Entry 9CM1 (electron microscopy, 3.50 A resolution); this record covers chains 7 and Y of the 60 polymer chains in the assembly.

[Chain 7 (and Y)]
Protein: Phosphosulfolactate synthase
From: Escherichia coli
Notes: chain Y of this document is another copy of the same molecule, construct and numbering; everything in this record applies to it too
Reference sequence: Q57703 (PSLS_METJA); residues 1-251 here = UniProt positions 1-251
Sequence (259 residues; each row starts with the number of its first residue):
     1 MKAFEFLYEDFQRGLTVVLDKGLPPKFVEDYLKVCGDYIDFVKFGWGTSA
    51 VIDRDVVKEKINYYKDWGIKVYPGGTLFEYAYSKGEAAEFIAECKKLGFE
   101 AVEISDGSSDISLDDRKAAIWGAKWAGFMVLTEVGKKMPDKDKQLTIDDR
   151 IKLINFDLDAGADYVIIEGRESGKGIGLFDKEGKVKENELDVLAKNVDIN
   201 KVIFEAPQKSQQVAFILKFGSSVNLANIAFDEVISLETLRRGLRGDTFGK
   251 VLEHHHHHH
Unresolved in the structure: 137-143, 170-176, 252-259
Differences from the reference sequence: conflict Glu86 (Lys in Q57703), Ala87 (Phe in Q57703), Ala88 (Asp in Q57703), Ile91 (Leu in Q57703), Ala92 (Asn in Q57703), Lys95 (Glu in Q57703), Asp114 (Glu in Q57703), Asp115 (Glu in Q57703), Ala118 (Asn in Q57703), Trp121 (Lys in Q57703), Gly122 (Arg in Q57703), Trp125 (Asp in Q57703), Ala126 (Asn in Q57703); expression tag (252-259)

[How chain 7 and chain Y interact]
Residue-residue contacts (31; chain 7 residue first):
  Phe78(7) - Trp125(Y)  hydrophobic
  Tyr82(7) - Trp121(Y)  hydrophobic
  Ala87(7) - Trp125(Y)  hydrophobic
  Ala88(7) - Trp125(Y)
  Ile91(7) - Trp125(Y)
  Asp114(7) - Asp114(Y)
  Asp114(7) - Lys117(Y)  salt bridge
  Asp115(7) - Lys117(Y)  salt bridge
  Asp115(7) - Trp121(Y)
  Lys117(7) - Asp114(Y)  salt bridge
  Lys117(7) - Asp115(Y)  salt bridge
  Ala118(7) - Ala118(Y)  hydrophobic
  Ala118(7) - Trp121(Y)  hydrophobic
  Ala119(7) - Trp121(Y)
  Ala119(7) - Trp125(Y)
  Trp121(7) - Tyr82(Y)  hydrophobic
  Trp121(7) - Asp115(Y)
  Trp121(7) - Ala118(Y)  hydrophobic
  Trp121(7) - Ala119(Y)
  Gly122(7) - Gly122(Y)
  Gly122(7) - Trp125(Y)
  Ala123(7) - Trp125(Y)
  Trp125(7) - Phe78(Y)  hydrophobic
  Trp125(7) - Ala87(Y)  hydrophobic
  Trp125(7) - Ala88(Y)
  Trp125(7) - Ile91(Y)
  Trp125(7) - Ala119(Y)
  Trp125(7) - Gly122(Y)
  Trp125(7) - Ala123(Y)
  Trp125(7) - Ala126(Y)
  Ala126(7) - Trp125(Y)

[Summary]
The chain 7/chain Y interface involves 15 residues from each chain; the contacts include 4 salt bridges. Polar
pairs include Asp114(7)-Lys117(Y) and Asp115(7)-Lys117(Y).
Both chains are Phosphosulfolactate synthase (Escherichia coli). Entry 9CM1 (Novel designed icosahedral
nanoparticle I3-D12) was determined by electron microscopy together with 9CLZ and 9CM0 from the same study.
